PDB entry 5IRC | X-ray diffraction, 1.72 A resolution | chains A and F

[Chain A]
Protein: Rho GTPase-activating protein 35
Organism: Rattus norvegicus
UniProtKB: P81128 (RHG35_RAT); residues 1242-1439 here = UniProt positions 1242-1439
Sequence (201 residues; numbered 1239 to 1439; the number before each row is that of its first residue):
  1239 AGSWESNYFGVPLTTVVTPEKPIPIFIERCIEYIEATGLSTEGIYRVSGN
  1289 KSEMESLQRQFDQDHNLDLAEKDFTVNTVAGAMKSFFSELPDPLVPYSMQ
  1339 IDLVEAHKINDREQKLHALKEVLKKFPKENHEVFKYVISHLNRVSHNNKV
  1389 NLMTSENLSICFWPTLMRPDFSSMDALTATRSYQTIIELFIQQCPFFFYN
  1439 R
Construct notes: expression tag (1239-1241)
Modified positions: Cys1432 (S-oxy cysteine; CSX)
From the paper describing this entry:
  - catalytic residues: Arg1284
  - conformationally variable residues (loop rearrangement): Arg1406 to Arg1419

[Chain F]
Protein: Transforming protein RhoA
Organism: Homo sapiens
UniProtKB: P61586 (RHOA_HUMAN); residue numbers follow UniProt; this construct covers 2-181
Sequence (186 residues; numbered -4 to 181; the number before each row is that of its first residue; numbers below 1 keep their minus sign (Gly-4 is residue -4)):
    -4 GAMGSPAAIRKKLVIVGDGACGKTCLLIVNSKDQFPEVYVPTVFENYVAD
    46 IEVDGKQVELALWDTAGQEDYDRLRPLSYPDTDVILMCFSIDSPDSLENI
    96 PEKWTPEVKHFCPNVPIILVGNKKDLRNDEHTRRELAKMKQEPVKPEEGR
   146 DMANRIGAFGYMECSAKTKDGVREVFEMATRAALQA
Unresolved in the structure: -4 to 3, 26-32, 181
Construct notes: cloning artifact (-4 to 1); engineered mutation Asn25 (Phe in P61586)
Modified positions: Cys20 (S-oxy cysteine; CSX)
Ion coordination: Mg2+: Thr19, Thr37 (together with GDP)
Ligand contacts:
  - GDP (guanosine-5'-diphosphate): Asp13, Gly14, Ala15, Cys16, Gly17, Lys18, Thr19, Cys20, Tyr34, Val35, Thr37, Lys118, Asp120, Leu121, Ser160, Ala161, Lys162
  - trifluoromagnesate (MGF): Gly12, Asp13, Gly14, Ala15, Lys18, Thr19, Pro36, Thr37, Thr60, Ala61, Gly62, Gln63

[How chain A and chain F interact]
Pairs across the interface - 52 pairs, chain A then chain F:
  Glu1280(A) - Tyr34(F)
  Gly1281(A) - Tyr34(F)
  Arg1284(A) - Gly14(F)
  Arg1284(A) - Ala15(F)
  Arg1284(A) - Tyr34(F)
  Arg1284(A) - Val35(F)
  Arg1284(A) - Pro36(F)
  Arg1284(A) - Gln63(F)  hydrogen bond (backbone-side chain)
  Val1285(A) - Gly14(F)
  Val1285(A) - Ala15(F)  hydrophobic
  Ser1286(A) - Asp13(F)
  Ser1286(A) - Gly14(F)  hydrogen bond (side chain-backbone)
  Ser1286(A) - Gly62(F)  hydrogen bond (side chain-backbone)
  Gly1287(A) - Asn94(F)  hydrogen bond (backbone-side chain)
  Asn1288(A) - Asp90(F)  hydrogen bond
  Asn1288(A) - Glu93(F)  hydrogen bond
  Asn1288(A) - Asn94(F)
  Lys1289(A) - Asn94(F)  hydrogen bond (backbone-side chain)
  Lys1289(A) - Glu97(F)
  Lys1289(A) - Lys98(F)
  Ser1290(A) - Glu93(F)
  Ser1290(A) - Glu97(F)
  Met1292(A) - Glu64(F)
  Thr1313(A) - Asp90(F)
  Thr1313(A) - Gln136(F)
  Gly1319(A) - Glu64(F)
  Lys1322(A) - Glu64(F)
  Lys1322(A) - Asp65(F)  salt bridge
  Leu1390(A) - Tyr34(F)  hydrophobic
  Asn1395(A) - Tyr34(F)  hydrogen bond (side chain-backbone)
  Asn1395(A) - Pro36(F)
  Ile1398(A) - Pro36(F)  hydrophobic
  Ile1398(A) - Tyr66(F)  hydrogen bond (backbone-side chain)
  Cys1399(A) - Pro36(F)  hydrophobic
  Cys1399(A) - Asp65(F)
  Phe1400(A) - Asp65(F)
  Trp1401(A) - Tyr66(F)
  Pro1402(A) - Asp65(F)
  Pro1402(A) - Tyr66(F)
  Thr1403(A) - Asp65(F)  hydrogen bond
  Arg1406(A) - Arg68(F)
  Pro1407(A) - Arg68(F)  hydrogen bond (backbone-side chain)
  Phe1409(A) - Asp65(F)
  Phe1409(A) - Tyr66(F)  hydrophobic
  Phe1409(A) - Arg68(F)
  Phe1409(A) - Leu69(F)  hydrophobic
  Phe1409(A) - Leu72(F)
  Ser1410(A) - Leu72(F)
  Ser1411(A) - Leu72(F)
  Met1412(A) - Leu72(F)
  Leu1415(A) - Phe39(F)  hydrophobic
  Leu1415(A) - Leu69(F)  hydrophobic
Other interface residues (no listed pair), chain A (33 interface residues in all): Tyr1283, Glu1293, Met1391, Asp1408, Gln1422
Other interface residues (no listed pair), chain F (22 interface residues in all): Val38

[Overview]
33 residues of chain A face 22 of chain F across their interface; the contacts include 11 hydrogen bonds and 1
salt bridge. Among the polar pairs are Lys1322(A)-Asp65(F), Arg1284(A)-Gln63(F) and Ser1286(A)-Gly14(F).
Ligands of chain F: GDP and trifluoromagnesate. Thr19(F) and Thr37(F) form the Mg2+ site. The paper reports
the catalytic residue Arg1284(A); conformational variability at Arg1406(A).
Chain A is Rho GTPase-activating protein 35 (Rattus norvegicus) and chain F is Transforming protein RhoA (Homo
sapiens); the structure, p190A GAP domain complex with RhoA, was determined by X-ray diffraction.
